8TMC - chains H and L of the 9 polymer chains in the assembly; structure by electron microscopy, 3.30 A resolution.

[Chain H]
Name: sAB C12 Heavy Chain
From: Homo sapiens
Amino-acid sequence (240 residues; each row starts with the number of its first residue):
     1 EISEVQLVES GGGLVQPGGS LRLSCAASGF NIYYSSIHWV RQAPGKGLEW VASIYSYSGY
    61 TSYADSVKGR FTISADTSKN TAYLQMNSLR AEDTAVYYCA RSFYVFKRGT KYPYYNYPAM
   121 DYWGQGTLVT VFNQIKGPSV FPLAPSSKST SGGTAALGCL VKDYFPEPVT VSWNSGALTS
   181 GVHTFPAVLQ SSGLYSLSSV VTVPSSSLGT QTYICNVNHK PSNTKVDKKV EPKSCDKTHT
Unresolved in the structure: 1-3, 133-240
Disulfides: C25-C99

[Chain L]
Name: sAB C12 Light Chain
From: Homo sapiens
Amino-acid sequence (215 residues; row label = number of the first residue in the row):
     1 SDIQMTQSPS SLSASVGDRV TITCRASQSV SSAVAWYQQK PGKAPKLLIY SASSLYSGVP
    61 SRFSGSRSGT DFTLTISSLQ PEDFATYYCQ QSYYKPITFG QGTKVEIKRT VAAPSVFIFP
   121 PSDSQLKSGT ASVVCLLNNF YPREAKVQWK VDNALQSGNS QESVTEQDSK DSTYSLSSTL
   181 TLSKADYEKH KVYACEVTHQ GLSSPVTKSF NRGEC
Unresolved in the structure: 109-215
Disulfides: C24-C89

[How chain H and chain L interact]
Pairs across the interface - 33 pairs, chain H then chain L:
  Q42(H) with Q39(L), hydrogen bond; Y88(L)
  G47(H) with Y88(L)
  L48(H) with P45(L), hydrophobic; Y88(L), hydrophobic; F99(L)
  W50(H) with I97(L)
  Y98(H) with Q39(L); K43(L); A44(L), hydrophobic
  F103(H) with L47(L), hydrophobic; Y50(L), hydrophobic
  V105(H) with Y50(L), hydrophobic
  Y114(H) with S54(L)
  N116(H) with Y50(L); S51(L), hydrogen bond
  Y117(H) with A33(L), hydrophobic; S92(L); Y93(L)
  P118(H) with S92(L), hydrogen bond (backbone-side chain)
  A119(H) with A35(L), hydrophobic; Y37(L)
  M120(H) with Y37(L), hydrogen bond (backbone-side chain); L47(L); Q90(L); I97(L), hydrophobic
  D121(H) with Y56(L), hydrogen bond
  Y122(H) with Y56(L), hydrogen bond
  W123(H) with Y37(L), hydrophobic; A44(L), hydrophobic; P45(L)
  G124(H) with A44(L)
  Q125(H) with K43(L)
Also at the interface, not in a pair above, chain H (23 interface residues in all): H38, V40, K46, S53, S62
Also at the interface, not in a pair above, chain L (22 interface residues in all): S31, K95, P96, Q101

[In short]
23 residues of chain H and 22 residues of chain L are in contact; the contacts include 6 hydrogen bonds. Polar
contacts include Q42(H)-Q39(L), N116(H)-S51(L) and P118(H)-S92(L).
Chain H is sAB C12 Heavy Chain and chain L is sAB C12 Light Chain, both from Homo sapiens; the structure,
Cryo-EM structure of CorA in complex with conformation-specific synthetic antibody C12 and 20 mM MgCl2, State
..., was determined by electron microscopy.
